Entry 6WWQ (electron microscopy, 3.00 A resolution); this record covers chains A and K of the 3 polymer chains in the assembly.

# Chain A
Molecule: Tubulin alpha-1B chain
Organism: Sus scrofa
UniProt: Q2XVP4 (TBA1B_PIG); numbering as in UniProt (aligned over 1-451)
Sequence (451 residues; each row starts with the number of its first residue):
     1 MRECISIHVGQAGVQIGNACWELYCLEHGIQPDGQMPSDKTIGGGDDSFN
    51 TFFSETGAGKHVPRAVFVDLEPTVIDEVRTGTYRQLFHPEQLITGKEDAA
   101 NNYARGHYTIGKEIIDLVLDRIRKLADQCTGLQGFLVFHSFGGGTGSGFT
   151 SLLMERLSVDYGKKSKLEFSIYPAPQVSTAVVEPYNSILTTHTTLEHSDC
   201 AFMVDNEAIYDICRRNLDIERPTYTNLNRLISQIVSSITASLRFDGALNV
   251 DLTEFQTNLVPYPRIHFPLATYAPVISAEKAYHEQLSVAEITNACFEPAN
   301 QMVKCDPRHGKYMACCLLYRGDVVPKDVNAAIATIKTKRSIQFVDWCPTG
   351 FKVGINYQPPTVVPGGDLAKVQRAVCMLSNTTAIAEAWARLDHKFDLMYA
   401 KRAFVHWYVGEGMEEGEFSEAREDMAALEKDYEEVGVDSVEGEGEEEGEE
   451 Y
Unresolved in the structure: 442-451
Curated features (UniProtKB/Swiss-Prot):
  - motif: Met-1 to Cys-4 (MREC motif)
  - active site: Glu-254
  - binding site (GTP): Gly-10, Gln-11, Ala-12, Gln-15, Glu-71, Ala-99, Ser-140, Gly-143, Gly-144, Thr-145, Gly-146, Thr-179, Glu-183, Asn-206, Tyr-224, Asn-228, Leu-252
  - binding site (Mg(2+)): Glu-71
  - site: Tyr-451 (Involved in polymerization)
  - modified residue: Lys-40 (N6,N6,N6-trimethyllysine), Ser-48 (Phosphoserine), Ser-232 (Phosphoserine), Tyr-282 (3'-nitrotyrosine), Arg-339 (Omega-N-methylarginine), Ser-439 (Phosphoserine), Glu-443 (5-glutamyl polyglutamate), Glu-445 (5-glutamyl polyglutamate), Tyr-451 (3'-nitrotyrosine)
  - cross-link (Glycyl lysine isopeptide (Lys-Gly)): Lys-326 (interchain with G-Cter in ubiquitin), Lys-370 (interchain with G-Cter in ubiquitin)
Ligand contacts: GTP (guanosine-5'-triphosphate): Gly-10, Gln-11, Ala-12, Gln-15, Ile-16, Asp-69, Asp-98, Ala-99, Ala-100, Asn-101, Ser-140, Gly-143, Gly-144, Thr-145, Gly-146, Ile-171, Thr-179, Glu-183, Asn-206, Tyr-224, Asn-228, Ile-231

# Chain K
Molecule: Kinesin-like protein KIF14
Organism: Mus musculus
UniProt: L0N7N1 (KIF14_MOUSE); residue numbers follow UniProt; this construct covers 391-743
Sequence (358 residues; each row starts with the number of its first residue):
   386 GPLGSNSQVTVAVRVRPFSKREKTEKASQVVFTNGEEITVEHPDMKQVYS
   436 FIYDVSFWSFDECHPGYASQTTVYETLAAPLLDRAFEGYNTCLFAYGQTG
   486 SGKSYTMMGLNEEPGIIPRFCEDLFAQIAKKQTSEVSYHLEMSFFEVYNE
   536 KIHDLLVCKGENGQRKQPLRAREHPVSGPYVEGLSMNVVSSYSDIQSWLE
   586 LGNKQRATAATGMNDKSSRSHSVFTLVMTQTKTEVVEGEEHDHRITSRIN
   636 LVDLAGSERCSTAHSSGQRLKEGVSINKSLLTLGKVISALSEQANGKRVF
   686 IPYRESTLTWLLKESLGGNSKTAMIATVSPAASNIEETLSTLRYATQARL
   736 IVNIAKVN
Unresolved in the structure: 386-390, 737-743
Construct notes: expression tag (386-390)
Curated features (UniProtKB/Swiss-Prot):
  - binding site (ATP): Gly-482 to Ser-489
Ligand contacts: ADP (adenosine-5'-diphosphate): Arg-399, Arg-401, Pro-402, Ser-444, Gln-483, Thr-484, Gly-485, Ser-486, Gly-487, Lys-488, Ser-489, Tyr-490

# Chain A / chain K interface
Residue-residue contacts (27):
  His-107(A) with Ser-646(K), hydrogen bond
  Tyr-108(A) with Cys-645(K); Ala-648(K); His-649(K); Ser-650(K), hydrogen bond (side chain-backbone); Leu-655(K), hydrophobic
  Arg-402(A) with Leu-666(K); Lys-670(K); Gln-732(K)
  Val-405(A) with Leu-666(K), hydrophobic
  His-406(A) with Lys-663(K)
  Val-409(A) with Val-659(K); Lys-663(K)
  Gly-410(A) with Val-659(K)
  Gly-412(A) with Ser-646(K)
  Met-413(A) with Asn-662(K)
  Glu-414(A) with Ser-642(K); Asn-662(K); Ser-725(K)
  Glu-415(A) with Leu-666(K)
  Glu-417(A) with Arg-644(K), salt bridge; Ser-646(K)
  Ser-419(A) with Arg-728(K)
  Glu-420(A) with Arg-644(K), salt bridge
  Glu-423(A) with Tyr-434(K)
  Asp-424(A) with Gln-432(K), hydrogen bond
  Ala-427(A) with Gln-432(K)
Other interface residues (no listed pair), chain A (21 interface residues in all): Lys-112, Glu-411, Gly-416, Asp-431
Other interface residues (no listed pair), chain K (20 interface residues in all): Lys-431, Ser-651

# Overview
21 residues of chain A and 20 residues of chain K are in contact, with 3 hydrogen bonds and 2 salt bridges.
Among the polar pairs are Glu-417(A)/Arg-644(K), Glu-420(A)/Arg-644(K) and His-107(A)/Ser-646(K). Bound to
chain A: GTP. Chain K binds ADP.
Chain A is Tubulin alpha-1B chain (Sus scrofa) and chain K is Kinesin-like protein KIF14 (Mus musculus); the
structure, KIF14[391-743] - ADP in complex with a microtubule, was determined by electron microscopy (same
publication as 6WWE, 6WWF, 6WWG, 6WWH, 6WWI, 6WWJ and 13 further entries).
